8D4C - chains Y and M of the 18 polymer chains in the assembly; structure by electron microscopy, 9.30 A resolution (very low resolution: no residue pairs are listed; an interface is given only as per-side residue counts).

Chain Y:
Name: HLA class I histocompatibility antigen, A alpha chain
Organism: Homo sapiens
UniProt: P04439 (HLAA_HUMAN); numbering as in UniProt (aligned over 334-365)
Amino-acid sequence (39 residues; numbered 333 to 371; the number before each row is that of its first residue):
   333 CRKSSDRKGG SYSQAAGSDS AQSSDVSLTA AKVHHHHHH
Not modelled in the structure: 333-337, 356-371
Differences from the reference sequence: expression tag (333, 366-371); engineered mutation Ser345 (Thr in P04439), Gly349 (Ser in P04439), Ser355 (Gly in P04439), Ala363 (Cys in P04439)
Swiss-Prot annotation at these positions:
  - modified residue: Ser343 (Phosphoserine), Tyr344 (Phosphotyrosine), Ser350 (Phosphoserine), Ser352 (Phosphoserine), Ser356 (Phosphoserine), Ser359 (Phosphoserine)
  - natural variant: Arg334 (R334K: Allele A*80:01), Lys335 (K335N: In allele A*23:01 and allele A*24:02), Asp338 (D338V: Allele A*80:01), Ser345 (T345S: In allele A*02:01, allele A*02:05, allele A*23:01, allele A*24:02, allele A*25:01, allele A*26:01, allele A*29:02, allele A*31:01, allele A*32:01, allele A*33:01, allele A*34:01, allele ...; this construct carries the variant), Val358 (V358M: In allele A*25:01, allele A*26:01, allele A*29:02, allele A*31:01, allele A*32:01, allele A*33:01, allele A*34:01, allele A*43:01, allele A*66:01 and allele A*74:01)

Chain M:
Name: AP-1 complex subunit mu-1
Organism: Mus musculus
UniProt: P35585 (AP1M1_MOUSE); numbering as in UniProt (aligned over 1-423)
Amino-acid sequence (423 residues; row label = number of the first residue in the row):
     1 MSASAVYVLD LKGKVLICRN YRGDVDMSEV EHFMPILMEK EEEGMLSPIL AHGGVRFMWI
    61 KHNNLYLVAT SKKNACVSLV FSFLYKVVQV FSEYFKELEE ESIRDNFVII YELLDELMDF
   121 GYPQTTDSKI LQEYITQEGH KLETGAPRPP ATVTNAVSWR SEGIKYRKNE VFLDVIEAVN
   181 LLVSANGNVL RSEIVGSIKM RVFLSGMPEL RLGLNDKVLF DNTGRGKSKS VELEDVKFHQ
   241 CVRLSRFEND RTISFIPPDG EFELMSYRLN THVKPLIWIE SVIEKHSHSR IEYMVKAKSQ
   301 FKRRSTANNV EIHIPVPNDA DSPKFKTTVG SVKWVPENSE IVWSVKSFPG GKEYLMRAHF
   361 GLPSVEAEDK EGKPPISVKF EIPYFTTSGI QVRYLKIIEK SGYQALPWVR YITQNGDYQL
   421 RTQ
Not modelled in the structure: 1, 139-145
Swiss-Prot annotation at these positions:
  - modified residue: Ser2 (N-acetylserine), Thr152 (Phosphothreonine), Thr154 (Phosphothreonine), Thr223 (Phosphothreonine)

How chain Y and chain M interact:
At this resolution (9 A) residue pairs are not listed: 10 residues of chain Y and 13 of chain M lie at the interface.

Summary:
10 residues of chain Y face 13 of chain M across their interface.
Chain Y is HLA class I histocompatibility antigen, A alpha chain (Homo sapiens) and chain M is AP-1 complex
subunit mu-1 (Mus musculus); the structure, beta-Arf1 mediated dimeric assembly of AP-1, Arf1, Nef complex
within lattice on MHC-I lipopeptide incorporated narrow ..., was determined by electron microscopy together
with 7UX3, 8D4D, 8D4E, 8D4F, 8D4G, 8D9R and 5 further entries from the same study.
